PDB entry 9FDY | electron microscopy, 3.40 A resolution | chains B and C of the 5 polymer chains in the assembly

== Chain B ==
Name: Transforming growth factor beta-1
From: Homo sapiens
Notes: fragment: Mature
UniProtKB: P01137 (TGFB1_HUMAN); residues 1-112 here correspond to UniProt positions 279-390 (UniProt number = residue number + 278)
Chain sequence (112 residues; row label = number of the first residue in the row):
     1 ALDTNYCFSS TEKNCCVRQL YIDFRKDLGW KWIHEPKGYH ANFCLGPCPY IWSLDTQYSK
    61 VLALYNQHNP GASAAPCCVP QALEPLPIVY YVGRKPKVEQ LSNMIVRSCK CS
Disulfide bonds: Cys7-Cys16, Cys15-Cys78, Cys44-Cys109, Cys48-Cys111

== Chain C ==
Name: Transforming growth factor beta receptor type 3
From: Rattus norvegicus
UniProtKB: P26342 (TGBR3_RAT); residues 4-333 here correspond to UniProt positions 31-360 (UniProt number = residue number + 27)
Chain sequence (339 residues; numbered 1 to 339; the number before each row is that of its first residue):
     1 GSPCELSPIN ASHPVQALME SFTVLSGCAS RGTTGLPREV HVLNLRSTDQ GPGQRQREVT
    61 LHLNPIASVH THHKPIVFLL NSPQPLVWHL KTERLAAGVP RLFLVSEGSV VQFPSGNFSL
   121 TAETEERNFP QENEHLLRWA QKEYGAVTSF TELKIARNIY IKVGEDQVFP PTCNIGKNFL
   181 SLNYLAEYLQ PKAAEGCVLP SQPHEKEVHI IELITPSSNP YSAFQVDIIV DIRPAQEDPE
   241 VVKNLVLILK CKKSVNWVIK SFDVKGNLKV IAPNSIGFGK ESERSMTMTK LVRDDIPSTQ
   301 ENLMKWALDN GYRPVTSYTM APVANRFHLR LENHHHHHH
Unresolved in the structure: 1-3, 334-339
Sequence notes: expression tag (1-3, 334-339)
Swiss-Prot annotation at these positions:
  - glycosylation (N-linked (GlcNAc...) asparagine): Asn10, Asn117
Disulfide bonds: Cys4-Cys197, Cys28-Cys173
Reported in the primary citation:
  - mutagenesis - I161A, I161Y: unchanged binding to InhA
  - mutagenesis - I161Y: abolished binding to TGF-beta2
  - mutagenesis - I161A: decreased signaling in response to TGF-beta2

== Chain B / chain C interface ==
Contacting residue pairs - 31 pairs, chain B then chain C:
  Trp30(B) with Phe224(C), hydrophobic
  Trp32(B) with Phe224(C), hydrophobic
  Glu35(B) with Ser181(C), hydrogen bond; Leu182(C)
  Pro36(B) with Leu182(C), hydrophobic
  Glu84(B) with Lys280(C), salt bridge
  Pro85(B) with Asp227(C)
  Pro87(B) with Leu182(C)
  Val89(B) with Leu180(C); Leu182(C)
  Tyr90(B) with Asn219(C)
  Tyr91(B) with Asn178(C)
  Arg94(B) with Asn178(C)
  Lys95(B) with Asn178(C)
  Pro96(B) with Leu180(C), hydrophobic
  Lys97(B) with Ser218(C)
  Val98(B) with Phe22(C), hydrophobic; Leu180(C), hydrophobic; Leu185(C), hydrophobic
  Glu99(B) with Ser217(C), hydrogen bond; Val226(C)
  Gln100(B) with Phe22(C); Val226(C); Asp227(C)
  Leu101(B) with Gln225(C)
  Ser102(B) with Gln225(C); Val226(C); Asp227(C); Asn256(C)
  Asn103(B) with Asn256(C), hydrogen bond; Ser275(C)
Other interface residues (no listed pair), chain B (21 interface residues in all): Val92
Other interface residues (no listed pair), chain C (20 interface residues in all): Phe169, Phe179, Asn183, Pro220

== Overview ==
21 residues of chain B face 20 of chain C across their interface, with 3 hydrogen bonds and 1 salt bridge.
Among the polar pairs are Glu84(B)-Lys280(C), Glu35(B)-Ser181(C) and Glu99(B)-Ser217(C). From the paper: I161Y
of chain C abolishes binding to TGF-beta2; I161A of chain C reduces signaling in response to TGF-beta2.
Chain B is Transforming growth factor beta-1 (Homo sapiens) and chain C is Transforming growth factor beta
receptor type 3 (Rattus norvegicus); the structure, Betaglycan Orphan Domain (ratBGo) in complex with TGF-b1
and extracellular domain of TGFBRII, was determined by electron microscopy together with 9B9F, 9FK5, 9FKP and
8DC0 from the same study.
